PDB entry 1R0O | X-ray diffraction, 2.24 A resolution | chains C and A of the 4 polymer chains in the assembly

Chain C:
Molecule: Ecdysone Response Element
Sequence (18 nucleotides; row label = number of the first residue in the row; note: 1 number in that range is skipped by the numbering (no residue carries it; nothing is unmodelled there)):
     1 CCGAGGTCAA
    12 TGACCTCG

Chain A:
Protein: Ultraspiracle protein
From: Drosophila melanogaster
Notes: fragment: Ultraspiracle DNA binding domain
UniProt: P20153 (USP_DROME); residues -3 to 82 here correspond to UniProt positions 94-179 (UniProt number = residue number + 97)
Chain sequence (86 residues; each row starts with the number of its first residue; numbers below 1 keep their minus sign (Asn-3 is residue -3)):
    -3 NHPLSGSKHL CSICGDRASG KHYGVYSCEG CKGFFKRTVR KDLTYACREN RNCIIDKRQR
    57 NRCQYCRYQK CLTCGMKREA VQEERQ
Not modelled in the structure: -3 to 4, 81-82
Bound ions: Zn2+ site 1: Cys7, Cys10, Cys24, Cys27; Zn2+ site 2: Cys43, Cys49, Cys59, Cys62
Swiss-Prot annotation at these positions:
  - DNA-binding region: Cys7 to Met72 (Nuclear receptor)
  - zinc finger (NR C4-type): Cys7 to Cys27, Cys43 to Cys67

How chain C and chain A interact:
Contacting residue pairs (14):
  DG3(C) - Gly16(A)  phosphate contact
  DG3(C) - Lys17(A)  hydrogen bond to the phosphate
  DA4(C) - His18(A)  phosphate contact
  DA4(C) - Tyr19(A)  hydrogen bond to the phosphate
  DA4(C) - Ala76(A)  phosphate contact
  DA4(C) - Gln78(A)  hydrogen bond to the phosphate
  DG5(C) - Tyr19(A)  hydrogen bond to the phosphate
  DG5(C) - Lys28(A)  base contact
  DG5(C) - Arg36(A)  salt bridge to the phosphate
  DG5(C) - Val77(A)  phosphate contact
  DG5(C) - Gln78(A)  hydrogen bond to the phosphate
  DG6(C) - Lys32(A)  salt bridge to the phosphate
  DG6(C) - Arg36(A)  salt bridge to the phosphate
  DG6(C) - Glu80(A)  phosphate contact
Interface residues without a listed pair, chain C (5 interface residues in all): DT7

Summary:
5 residues of chain C face 11 of chain A across their interface; the contacts include 5 hydrogen bonds and 3
salt bridges. Polar contacts include DG3(C)-Lys17(A), DA4(C)-Tyr19(A) and DA4(C)-Gln78(A). UniProt lists a
DNA-binding region on chain A.
Here chain C is Ecdysone Response Element and chain A is Ultraspiracle protein (Drosophila melanogaster).
Entry 1R0O (Crystal Structure of the Heterodimeric Ecdysone Receptor DNA-binding Complex) was determined by
X-ray diffraction, deposited together with 1R0N.
